PDB entry 3I3B | X-ray diffraction, 2.20 A resolution | chains A and D of the 4 polymer chains in the assembly

Chain A (and D):
Protein: Beta-galactosidase
Organism: Escherichia coli
Notes: EC 3.2.1.23; chain D of this document is another copy of the same molecule, construct and numbering; everything in this record applies to it too
UniProtKB: B8LFD6 (B8LFD6_ECOLI); residues 9-1023 here correspond to UniProt positions 10-1024 (UniProt number = residue number + 1)
Sequence (1023 residues; each row starts with the number of its first residue):
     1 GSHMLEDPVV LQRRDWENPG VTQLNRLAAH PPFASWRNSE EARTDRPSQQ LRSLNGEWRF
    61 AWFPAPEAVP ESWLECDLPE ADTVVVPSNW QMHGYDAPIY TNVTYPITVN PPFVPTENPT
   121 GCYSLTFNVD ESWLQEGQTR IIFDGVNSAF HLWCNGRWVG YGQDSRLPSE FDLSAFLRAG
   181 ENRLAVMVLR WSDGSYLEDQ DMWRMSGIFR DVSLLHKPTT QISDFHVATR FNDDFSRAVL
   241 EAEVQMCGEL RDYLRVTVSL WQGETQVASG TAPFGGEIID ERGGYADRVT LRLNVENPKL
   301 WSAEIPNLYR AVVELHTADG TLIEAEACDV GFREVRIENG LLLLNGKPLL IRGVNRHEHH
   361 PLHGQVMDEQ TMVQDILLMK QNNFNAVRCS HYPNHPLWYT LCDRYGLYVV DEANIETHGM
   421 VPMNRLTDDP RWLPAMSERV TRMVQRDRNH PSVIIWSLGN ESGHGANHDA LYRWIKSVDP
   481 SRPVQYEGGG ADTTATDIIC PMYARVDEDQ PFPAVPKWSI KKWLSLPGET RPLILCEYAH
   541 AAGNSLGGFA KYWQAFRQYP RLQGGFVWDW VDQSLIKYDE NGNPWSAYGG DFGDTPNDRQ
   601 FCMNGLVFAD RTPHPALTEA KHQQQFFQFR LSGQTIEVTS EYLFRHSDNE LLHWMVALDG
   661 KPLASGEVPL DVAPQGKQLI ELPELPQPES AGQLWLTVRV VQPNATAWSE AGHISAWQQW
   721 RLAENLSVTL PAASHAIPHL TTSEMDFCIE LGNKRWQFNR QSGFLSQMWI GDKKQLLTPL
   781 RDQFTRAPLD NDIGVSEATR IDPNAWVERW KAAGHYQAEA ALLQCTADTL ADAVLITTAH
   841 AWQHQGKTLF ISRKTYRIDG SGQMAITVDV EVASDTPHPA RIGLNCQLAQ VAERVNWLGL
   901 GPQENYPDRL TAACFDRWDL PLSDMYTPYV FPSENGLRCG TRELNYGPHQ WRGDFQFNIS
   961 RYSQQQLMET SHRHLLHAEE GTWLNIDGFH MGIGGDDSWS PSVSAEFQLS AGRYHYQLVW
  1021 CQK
Not modelled in the structure: 1-12
Construct notes: expression tag (1-8); engineered mutation Ala542 (Met543 in B8LFD6)
Bound ions: Mg2+ site 1: Asp15, Asn18, Val21, Gln163, Asp193; Na+ site 1: Asp201, Phe601, Asn604 (together with D-galactonolactone); Mg2+ site 2: Glu416, His418, Glu461; Na+ site 2: Phe556, Tyr559, Leu562; Na+ site 3: Ser647, Glu650, Leu670 (together with dimethyl sulfoxide); Na+ site 4: Pro932, Leu967, Thr970
Small-molecule neighbours: D-galactonolactone (149): Asn102, Asp201, His391, Asn460, Glu461, Met502, Tyr503, Glu537, His540, Trp568, Phe601, Asn604, Trp999

Chain A / chain D interface:
Pairs across the interface - 81 pairs, chain A then chain D:
  Arg13(A) - Arg13(D)
  Arg13(A) - Asp15(D)  salt bridge
  Arg13(A) - Leu24(D)
  Asp15(A) - Arg13(D)  salt bridge
  Gly20(A) - Gly20(D)
  Leu24(A) - Arg13(D)
  Leu24(A) - Asn18(D)
  Arg26(A) - Arg431(D)  hydrogen bond (backbone-side chain)
  Leu27(A) - Arg431(D)
  Ala28(A) - Arg431(D)
  Val103(A) - Arg282(D)
  Ile278(A) - Ala514(D)
  Ile279(A) - Pro422(D)  hydrophobic
  Ile279(A) - Asn424(D)
  Ile279(A) - Ala514(D)
  Ile279(A) - Val515(D)
  Asp280(A) - Pro422(D)
  Asp280(A) - Met423(D)  hydrogen bond (side chain-backbone)
  Asp280(A) - Asn424(D)  hydrogen bond (side chain-backbone)
  Asp280(A) - Val515(D)
  Glu281(A) - Met423(D)
  Glu281(A) - Val515(D)
  Arg282(A) - Val103(D)
  Arg282(A) - His418(D)  hydrogen bond (side chain-backbone)
  Arg282(A) - Gly419(D)  hydrogen bond (side chain-backbone)
  Arg282(A) - Met420(D)  hydrogen bond (side chain-backbone)
  Arg282(A) - Val421(D)
  Arg282(A) - Met423(D)
  Gly283(A) - Pro422(D)
  Gly284(A) - Pro422(D)
  Tyr285(A) - Pro422(D)
  Tyr285(A) - Asn424(D)  hydrogen bond
  Tyr285(A) - Arg425(D)
  Asp287(A) - Arg425(D)  salt bridge
  His418(A) - Arg282(D)  hydrogen bond (backbone-side chain)
  Gly419(A) - Arg282(D)  hydrogen bond (backbone-side chain)
  Met420(A) - Arg282(D)  hydrogen bond (backbone-side chain)
  Val421(A) - Arg282(D)
  Pro422(A) - Ile279(D)  hydrophobic
  Pro422(A) - Asp280(D)
  Pro422(A) - Arg282(D)
  Pro422(A) - Gly283(D)
  Pro422(A) - Gly284(D)
  Pro422(A) - Tyr285(D)
  Met423(A) - Asp280(D)  hydrogen bond (backbone-side chain)
  Met423(A) - Glu281(D)
  Met423(A) - Arg282(D)
  Asn424(A) - Ile279(D)
  Asn424(A) - Asp280(D)  hydrogen bond (backbone-side chain)
  Asn424(A) - Tyr285(D)  hydrogen bond
  Arg425(A) - Tyr285(D)
  Arg425(A) - Asp287(D)  salt bridge
  Asp428(A) - Tyr285(D)
  Pro430(A) - Gln445(D)
  Arg431(A) - Arg26(D)  hydrogen bond (side chain-backbone)
  Arg431(A) - Leu27(D)
  Arg431(A) - Ala28(D)
  Leu433(A) - Ser437(D)
  Pro434(A) - Pro434(D)  hydrophobic
  Ser437(A) - Leu433(D)
  Thr441(A) - Pro430(D)
  Gln445(A) - Pro430(D)
  Ala466(A) - Trp474(D)
  Ala466(A) - Ser477(D)
  Ala466(A) - Val478(D)  hydrophobic
  Asp469(A) - Arg473(D)
  Asp469(A) - Ser477(D)  hydrogen bond
  Ala470(A) - Ala470(D)
  Arg473(A) - Asp469(D)
  Arg473(A) - Arg473(D)
  Arg473(A) - Thr494(D)
  Trp474(A) - Ala466(D)
  Trp474(A) - Asn467(D)
  Ser477(A) - Ala466(D)
  Ser477(A) - Asp469(D)  hydrogen bond
  Val478(A) - Ala466(D)  hydrophobic
  Thr494(A) - Arg473(D)
  Ala514(A) - Ile278(D)
  Ala514(A) - Ile279(D)
  Val515(A) - Ile279(D)
  Val515(A) - Glu281(D)
Also at the interface, not in a pair above, chain A (50 interface residues in all): Asn18, Val21, Gln23, Gly463, Asn467, Glu487, Pro513
Also at the interface, not in a pair above, chain D (53 interface residues in all): Val21, Gln23, His151, Ala286, Asp428, Thr441, Gly463, Glu487, Pro513, Glu797

Summary:
50 residues of chain A face 53 of chain D across their interface; the contacts include 16 hydrogen bonds and 4
salt bridges. Polar pairs include Arg13(A)-Asp15(D), Asp287(A)-Arg425(D) and Arg26(A)-Arg431(D). Chain A binds
D-galactonolactone.
Both chains are Beta-galactosidase (Escherichia coli). Entry 3I3B (E.coli (lacz) Beta-Galactosidase (M542A) in
Complex with D-Galactopyranosyl-1-on) was determined by X-ray diffraction (same publication as 3I3D and 3I3E).
